Entry 5LWR (X-ray diffraction, 1.25 A resolution); this record covers chain A.

# Chain A
Protein: Endothiapepsin
From: Cryphonectria parasitica
Notes: EC 3.4.23.22
UniProt: P11838 (CARP_CRYPA); residues 1-330 here correspond to UniProt positions 90-419 (UniProt number = residue number + 89)
Chain sequence (330 residues; row label = number of the first residue in the row):
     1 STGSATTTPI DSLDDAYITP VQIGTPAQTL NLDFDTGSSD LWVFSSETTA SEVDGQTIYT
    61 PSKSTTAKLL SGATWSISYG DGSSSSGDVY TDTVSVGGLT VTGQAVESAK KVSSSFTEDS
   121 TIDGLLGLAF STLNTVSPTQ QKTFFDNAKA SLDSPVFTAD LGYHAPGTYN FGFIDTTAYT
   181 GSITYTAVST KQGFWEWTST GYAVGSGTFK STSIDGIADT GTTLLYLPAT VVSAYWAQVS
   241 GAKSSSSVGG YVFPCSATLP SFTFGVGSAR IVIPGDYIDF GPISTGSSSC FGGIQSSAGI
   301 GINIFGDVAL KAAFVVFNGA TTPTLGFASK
Swiss-Prot annotation at these positions:
  - active site: D35, S199
Disulfides: C255-C290
Residues lining bound ligands: 7B2 (4-[12-[(1-chloranyl-5,6,7-trimethyl-pyrrolo[3,4-d]pyridazin-3-ium-3-yl)methyl]-10,11-dimethyl-3,4,6,7,11-pentazatricyclo[7.3.0.02,6]dodeca-1(12),2,4,7,9-pentaen-5-yl]-1,2,5-trimethyl-pyrrole-3-carbaldehyde): I10, D15, A16, D33, Y79, G80, D81, S83, F116, D119, I122, L125, D219, G221, T222, T223, Y226, I300, I304
Reported in the primary citation:
  - conformationally variable residues: D33, G221, T222

# In short
Ligands of chain A: compound 7B2. From UniProt: active-site residues D35 and S199. From the paper:
conformational variability at D33, G221 and T222.
Chain A is Endothiapepsin (Cryphonectria parasitica); the structure, Endothiapepsin in complex with a
derivative of fragment 177, was determined by X-ray diffraction, deposited together with 5LWS, 5LWT and 5LWU.
